Entry 1JHT (X-ray diffraction, 2.15 A resolution); this record covers chains A and C of the 3 polymer chains in the assembly.

[Chain A]
Molecule: HLA class I histocompatibility antigen, a-2 alpha chain
From: Homo sapiens
Notes: fragment: heavy chain
UniProtKB: P01892 (1A02_HUMAN); residues 1-275 here correspond to UniProt positions 25-299 (UniProt number = residue number + 24)
Sequence (275 residues; row label = number of the first residue in the row):
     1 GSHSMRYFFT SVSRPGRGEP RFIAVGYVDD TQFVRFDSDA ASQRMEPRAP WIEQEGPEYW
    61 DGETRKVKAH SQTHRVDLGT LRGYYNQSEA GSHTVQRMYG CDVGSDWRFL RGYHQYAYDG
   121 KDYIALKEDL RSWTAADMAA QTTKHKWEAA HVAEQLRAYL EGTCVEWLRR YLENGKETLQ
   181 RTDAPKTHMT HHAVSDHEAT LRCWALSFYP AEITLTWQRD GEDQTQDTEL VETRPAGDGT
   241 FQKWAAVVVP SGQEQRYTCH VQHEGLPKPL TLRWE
Unresolved in the structure: 226-227
Disulfides: Cys-101/Cys-164, Cys-203/Cys-259

[Chain C]
Molecule: nonameric peptide ligand from the MART-1/Melan-A
Notes: engineered mutation(s): A28L
Sequence (9 residues; numbered 1 to 9; the number before each row is that of its first residue):
     1 ALGIGILTV

[How chain A and chain C interact]
Contacting residue pairs (37; chain A residue first):
  Met-5(A) / Ala-1(C)
  Tyr-7(A) / Ala-1(C)  hydrogen bond (side chain-backbone)
  Tyr-7(A) / Leu-2(C)  hydrophobic
  Phe-9(A) / Leu-2(C)  hydrophobic
  Met-45(A) / Leu-2(C)  hydrophobic
  Glu-63(A) / Ala-1(C)
  Glu-63(A) / Leu-2(C)  hydrogen bond (side chain-backbone)
  Lys-66(A) / Leu-2(C)  hydrogen bond (side chain-backbone)
  Lys-66(A) / Gly-3(C)
  Lys-66(A) / Ile-4(C)
  Val-67(A) / Leu-2(C)
  His-70(A) / Gly-3(C)
  Thr-73(A) / Ile-6(C)
  Thr-73(A) / Leu-7(C)
  Thr-73(A) / Thr-8(C)
  Val-76(A) / Thr-8(C)
  Asp-77(A) / Thr-8(C)  hydrogen bond
  Asp-77(A) / Val-9(C)  hydrogen bond (side chain-backbone)
  Thr-80(A) / Val-9(C)
  Leu-81(A) / Val-9(C)  hydrophobic
  Tyr-84(A) / Val-9(C)  hydrogen bond (side chain-backbone)
  Arg-97(A) / Ile-6(C)
  Tyr-99(A) / Leu-2(C)
  Tyr-99(A) / Gly-3(C)  hydrogen bond (side chain-backbone)
  Tyr-116(A) / Val-9(C)
  Thr-143(A) / Val-9(C)  hydrogen bond (side chain-backbone)
  Lys-146(A) / Val-9(C)  hydrogen bond (side chain-backbone)
  Trp-147(A) / Leu-7(C)
  Trp-147(A) / Thr-8(C)  hydrogen bond (side chain-backbone)
  Trp-147(A) / Val-9(C)  hydrophobic
  Val-152(A) / Leu-7(C)  hydrophobic
  Gln-155(A) / Ile-4(C)  hydrogen bond (side chain-backbone)
  Tyr-159(A) / Ala-1(C)  hydrogen bond (side chain-backbone)
  Tyr-159(A) / Leu-2(C)
  Tyr-159(A) / Gly-3(C)
  Trp-167(A) / Ala-1(C)
  Tyr-171(A) / Ala-1(C)  hydrogen bond (side chain-backbone)
Also at the interface, not in a pair above, chain A (30 interface residues in all): Tyr-59, His-114, Tyr-123, Ala-150, Leu-156
Also at the interface, not in a pair above, chain C (9 interface residues in all): Gly-5

[Summary]
30 residues of chain A and 9 residues of chain C are in contact; the contacts include 13 hydrogen bonds. Among
the polar pairs are Tyr-7(A)/Ala-1(C), Glu-63(A)/Leu-2(C) and Lys-66(A)/Leu-2(C).
Chain A is HLA class I histocompatibility antigen, a-2 alpha chain (Homo sapiens) and chain C is nonameric
peptide ligand from the MART-1/Melan-A; the structure, Crystal structure of HLA-A2*0201 in complex with a
nonameric altered peptide ligand (ALGIGILTV) from the MART-1/Melan-A, was determined by X-ray diffraction
(same publication as 1JF1).
